Entry 8V6V (electron microscopy, 2.80 A resolution); this record covers chains I and X of the 12 polymer chains in the assembly.

== Chain I ==
Molecule: Widom 601 DNA (147-mer) with 60 base pairs flanking DNA (reverse strand)
Sequence (207 nucleotides; numbered 1 to 207; the number before each row is that of its first residue):
     1 AGAGTGGGAG CTCGGAACAC TATCCGACTG GCACCGGCAA GGTCGCTGTT CAATACATGC
    61 ACAGGATGTA TATATCTGAC ACGTGCCTGG AGACTAGGGA GTAATCCCCT TGGCGGTTAA
   121 AACGCGGGGG ACAGCGCGTA CGTGCGTTTA AGCGGTGCTA GAGCTGTCTA CGACCAATTG
   181 AGCGGCCTCG GCACCGGGAT TCTCCAG
Unresolved in the structure: 1-60

== Chain X ==
Molecule: SWI/SNF-related matrix-associated actin-dependent regulator of chromatin subfamily A member 5
From: Homo sapiens
UniProt: O60264 (SMCA5_HUMAN); residues 1-1052 here = UniProt positions 1-1052
Sequence (1052 residues; numbered 1 to 1052; the number before each row is that of its first residue):
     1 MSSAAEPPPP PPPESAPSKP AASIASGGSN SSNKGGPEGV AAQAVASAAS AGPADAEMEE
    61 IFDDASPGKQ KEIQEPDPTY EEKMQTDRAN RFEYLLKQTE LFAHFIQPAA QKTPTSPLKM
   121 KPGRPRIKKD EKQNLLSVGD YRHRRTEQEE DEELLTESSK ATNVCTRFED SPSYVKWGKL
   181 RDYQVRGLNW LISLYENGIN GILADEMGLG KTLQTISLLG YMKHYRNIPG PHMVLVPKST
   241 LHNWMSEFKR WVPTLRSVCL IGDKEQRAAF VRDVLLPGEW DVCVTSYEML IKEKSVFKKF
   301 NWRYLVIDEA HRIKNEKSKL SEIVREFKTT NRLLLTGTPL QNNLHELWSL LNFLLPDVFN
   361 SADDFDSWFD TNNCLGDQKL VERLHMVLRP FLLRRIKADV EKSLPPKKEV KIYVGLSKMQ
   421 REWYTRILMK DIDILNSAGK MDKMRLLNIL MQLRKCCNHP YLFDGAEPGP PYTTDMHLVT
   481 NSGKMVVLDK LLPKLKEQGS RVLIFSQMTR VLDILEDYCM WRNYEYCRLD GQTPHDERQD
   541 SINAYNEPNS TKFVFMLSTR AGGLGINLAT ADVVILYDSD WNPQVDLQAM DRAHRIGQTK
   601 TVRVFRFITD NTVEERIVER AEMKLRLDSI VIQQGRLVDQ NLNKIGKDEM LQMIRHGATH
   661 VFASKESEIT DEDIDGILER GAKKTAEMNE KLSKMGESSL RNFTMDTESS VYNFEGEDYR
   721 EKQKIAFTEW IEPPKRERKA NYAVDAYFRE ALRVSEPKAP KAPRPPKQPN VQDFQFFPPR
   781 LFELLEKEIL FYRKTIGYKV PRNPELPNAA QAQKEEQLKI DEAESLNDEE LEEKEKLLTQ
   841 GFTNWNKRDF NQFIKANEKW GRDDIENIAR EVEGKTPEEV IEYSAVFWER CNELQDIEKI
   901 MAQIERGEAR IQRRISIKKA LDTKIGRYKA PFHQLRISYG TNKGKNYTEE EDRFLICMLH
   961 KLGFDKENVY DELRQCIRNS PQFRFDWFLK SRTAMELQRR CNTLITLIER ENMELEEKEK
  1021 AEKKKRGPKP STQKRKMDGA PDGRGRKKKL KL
Unresolved in the structure: 1-173, 370-381, 635-1052
Ligand contacts: ADP (adenosine-5'-diphosphate): Trp177, Lys179, Leu180, Arg181, Gln184, Glu206, Met207, Gly208, Leu209, Gly210, Lys211, Thr212, Leu213, Glu247, Arg250, Trp251, Asn567, Arg595, Ile596

== How chain I and chain X interact ==
Residue-residue contacts - 25 pairs, chain I then chain X:
  DT111(I) with Leu447(X), phosphate contact
  DG112(I) with Leu447(X), phosphate contact; Asn448(X), phosphate contact; Met451(X), phosphate contact
  DG113(I) with Met451(X), phosphate contact
  DC114(I) with Gln507(X), sugar contact; Met508(X), phosphate contact; Thr509(X), hydrogen bond to the phosphate; Arg560(X), hydrogen bond to the sugar
  DG115(I) with Thr509(X), phosphate contact; Gly531(X), hydrogen bond to the phosphate; Ser558(X), hydrogen bond to the phosphate; Arg560(X), phosphate contact; Ala561(X), hydrogen bond to the phosphate
  DG116(I) with Lys238(X), phosphate contact; Glu288(X), sugar contact; Gly531(X), phosphate contact; Gln532(X), base contact; Arg538(X), salt bridge to the phosphate
  DT117(I) with Lys238(X), salt bridge to the phosphate; Met289(X), phosphate contact
  DT118(I) with Lys264(X), hydrogen bond to the phosphate; Arg267(X), salt bridge to the phosphate; Lys292(X), salt bridge to the phosphate
  DA119(I) with Lys264(X), salt bridge to the phosphate
Interface residues without a listed pair, chain X (21 interface residues in all): Gly262, Asp263, Asp530

== In short ==
The interface between chain I and chain X involves 9 residues on one side and 21 on the other; the contacts
include 6 hydrogen bonds and 5 salt bridges. Among the polar pairs are DC114(I)-Arg560(X), DC114(I)-Thr509(X)
and DG115(I)-Gly531(X). Chain X binds ADP.
Here chain I is Widom 601 DNA (147-mer) with 60 base pairs flanking DNA (reverse strand) and chain X is
SWI/SNF-related matrix-associated actin-dependent regulator of chromatin subfamily A member 5 (Homo sapiens).
Entry 8V6V (Cryo-EM structure of doubly-bound SNF2h-nucleosome complex) was determined by electron microscopy,
deposited together with 8V4Y and 8V7L.
